Entry 7UJ0 (electron microscopy, 3.26 A resolution); this record covers chains C and S of the 14 polymer chains in the assembly.

Chain C:
Molecule: ATP-dependent Clp protease ATP-binding subunit ClpA
Source organism: Escherichia coli
UniProt: A0A836NDF2 (A0A836NDF2_ECOLX); numbering as in UniProt (aligned over 1-758)
Amino-acid sequence (758 residues; row label = number of the first residue in the row):
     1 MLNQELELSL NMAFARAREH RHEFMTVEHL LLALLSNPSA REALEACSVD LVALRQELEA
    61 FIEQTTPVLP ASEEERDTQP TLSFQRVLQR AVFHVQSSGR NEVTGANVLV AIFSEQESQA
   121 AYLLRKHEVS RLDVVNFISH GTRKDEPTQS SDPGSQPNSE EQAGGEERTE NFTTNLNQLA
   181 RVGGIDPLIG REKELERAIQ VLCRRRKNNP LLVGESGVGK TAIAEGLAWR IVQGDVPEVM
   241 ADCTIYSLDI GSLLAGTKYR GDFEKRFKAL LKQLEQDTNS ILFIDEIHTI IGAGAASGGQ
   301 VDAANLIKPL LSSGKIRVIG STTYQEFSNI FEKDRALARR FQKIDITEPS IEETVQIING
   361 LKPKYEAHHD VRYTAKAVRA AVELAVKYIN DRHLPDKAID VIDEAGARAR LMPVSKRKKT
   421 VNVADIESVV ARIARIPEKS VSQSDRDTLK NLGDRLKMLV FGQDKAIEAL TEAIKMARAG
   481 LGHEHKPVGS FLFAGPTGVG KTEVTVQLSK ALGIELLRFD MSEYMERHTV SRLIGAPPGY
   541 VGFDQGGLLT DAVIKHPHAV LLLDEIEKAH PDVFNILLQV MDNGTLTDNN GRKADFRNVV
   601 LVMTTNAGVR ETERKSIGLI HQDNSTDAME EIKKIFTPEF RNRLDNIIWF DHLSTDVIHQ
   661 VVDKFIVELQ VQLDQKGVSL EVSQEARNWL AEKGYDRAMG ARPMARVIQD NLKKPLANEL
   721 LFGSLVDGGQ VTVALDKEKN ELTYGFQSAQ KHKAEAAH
Disordered / not traced: 1-168, 750-758
Sequence notes: conflict T169 (Met in A0A836NDF2)
Bound ions: Mg2+ site 1: T221 (together with ATP-gamma-S); Mg2+ site 2: T502 (together with ATP-gamma-S)
Residues lining bound ligands:
  - ATP-gamma-S (AGS; phosphothiophosphoric acid-adenylate ester), molecule 1: D186, P187, L188, I189, R191, E215, S216, G217, V218, G219, K220, T221, A222, D285, E286, T323, I357, L361, Y365, P395, D396, I399
  - ATP-gamma-S (AGS), molecule 2: R206, A336, R339, R340
  - ATP-gamma-S (AGS), molecule 3: L459, V460, F461, Q463, P496, T497, G498, V499, G500, K501, T502, E503, E565, T604, N606, L653, V661, K664, F665, A701, R702
  - ATP-gamma-S (AGS), molecule 4: D582, E639, R643
Reported in the primary citation:
  - conformationally variable residues (side-chain flip): Y540

Chain S:
Molecule: ATP-dependent Clp protease adapter protein ClpS
Source organism: Escherichia coli
UniProt: A0A1X3JJM5 (A0A1X3JJM5_ECOLX); numbering as in UniProt (aligned over 1-106)
Amino-acid sequence (106 residues; row label = number of the first residue in the row):
     1 MGKTNDWLDF DQLAEEKVRD ALKPPSMYKV ILVNDDYTPM EFVIDVLQKF FSYDVERATQ
    61 LMLAVHYQGK AICGVFTAEV AETKVAMVNK YARENEHPLL CTLEKA
Disordered / not traced: 1-15, 27-106

Interface between chain C and chain S:
Residue-residue contacts (12; chain C residue first):
  K258(C) - A21(S)
  K258(C) - L22(S)
  Y259(C) - L22(S)  hydrophobic
  Y259(C) - P24(S)
  R260(C) - A21(S)
  R260(C) - L22(S)  hydrogen bond (backbone-backbone)
  R260(C) - K23(S)
  A293(C) - R19(S)  hydrogen bond (backbone-side chain)
  A295(C) - R19(S)
  A296(C) - R19(S)
  S297(C) - V18(S)
  S297(C) - R19(S)
Other interface residues (no listed pair), chain C (9 interface residues in all): L254, G294

Overview:
Chain C and chain S form an interface of 9 and 6 residues respectively, with 2 hydrogen bonds. Among the polar
pairs are A293(C)-R19(S) and R260(C)-L22(S). Chain C binds 4 copies of ATP-gamma-S. From the paper:
conformational variability at Y540(C).
Chain C is ATP-dependent Clp protease ATP-binding subunit ClpA and chain S is ATP-dependent Clp protease
adapter protein ClpS, both from Escherichia coli; the structure, ClpAP complex bound to ClpS N-terminal
extension, class IIIb, was determined by electron microscopy, deposited together with 7UIV, 7UIW, 7UIX, 7UIZ
and 7UIY.
